1Y3P - chain A; structure by X-ray diffraction, 2.00 A resolution.

Chain A:
Name: AlgQ1
From: Sphingomonas sp
Sequence (490 residues; each row starts with the number of its first residue):
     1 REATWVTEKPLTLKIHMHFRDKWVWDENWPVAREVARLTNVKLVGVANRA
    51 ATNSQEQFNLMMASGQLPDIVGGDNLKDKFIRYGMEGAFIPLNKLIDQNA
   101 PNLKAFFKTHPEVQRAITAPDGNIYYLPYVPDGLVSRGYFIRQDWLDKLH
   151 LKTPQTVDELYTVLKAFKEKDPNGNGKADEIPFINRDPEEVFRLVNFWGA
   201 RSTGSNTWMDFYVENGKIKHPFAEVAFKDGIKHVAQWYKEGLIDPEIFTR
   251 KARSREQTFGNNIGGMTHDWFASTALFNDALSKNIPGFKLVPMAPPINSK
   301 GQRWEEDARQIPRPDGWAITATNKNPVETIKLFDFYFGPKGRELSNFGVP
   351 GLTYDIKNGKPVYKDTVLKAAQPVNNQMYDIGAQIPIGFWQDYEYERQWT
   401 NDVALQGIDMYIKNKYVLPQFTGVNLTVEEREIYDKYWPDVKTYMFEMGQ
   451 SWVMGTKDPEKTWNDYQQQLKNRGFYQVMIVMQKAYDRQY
Bound ions: Ca2+: D171, N173, N175, K177, D179, E180

Summary:
D171, N173, N175, K177, D179 and E180 coordinate Ca2+.
Chain A is AlgQ1 (Sphingomonas sp); the structure, Structure of AlgQ1, alginate-binding protein, complexed
with an alginate tetrasaccharide, was determined by X-ray diffraction, deposited together with 1Y3N and 1Y3Q.
